PDB entry 5KL4 | X-ray diffraction, 1.78 A resolution | chains A and B of the 3 polymer chains in the assembly

== Chain A ==
Name: Wilms tumor protein
Source organism: Homo sapiens
UniProtKB: P19544 (WT1_HUMAN), isoform P19544-2; residues 350-437 here correspond to UniProt positions 333-420 (UniProt number = residue number - 17)
Chain sequence (93 residues; numbered 345 to 437; the number before each row is that of its first residue):
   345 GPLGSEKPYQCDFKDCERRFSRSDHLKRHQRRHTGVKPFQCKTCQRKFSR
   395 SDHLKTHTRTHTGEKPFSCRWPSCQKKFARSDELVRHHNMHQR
Disordered / not traced: 345-347
Construct notes: expression tag (345-349); engineered mutation His-369 (Gln352 in P19544)
Bound ions: Zn2+ site 1: Cys-355, Cys-360, His-373, His-377; Ca2+: Cys-355, Cys-360; Zn2+ site 2: Cys-385, Cys-388, His-401, His-405; Zn2+ site 3: Cys-413, Cys-418, His-431, His-435
Reported in the primary citation:
  - binding site for the 11-nt DNA strand (chain B): His-369

== Chain B ==
Molecule: 11-nt DNA strand
Sequence (11 nucleotides; numbered 1 to 11; the number before each row is that of its first residue):
     1 AGCGTGGGXGT
Modified / non-standard residues: 5FC (5-formyl-2'-deoxy-cytidine-5'-monophosphate) at position 9

== How chain A and chain B interact ==
Pairs across the interface (30):
  Lys-351(A) with 5FC_9(B), salt bridge to the phosphate
  Arg-362(A) with DG7(B), salt bridge to the phosphate; DG8(B), salt bridge to the phosphate
  Phe-364(A) with DG8(B), phosphate contact
  Arg-366(A) with DG10(B), hydrogen bond to the base; DT11(B), hydrogen bond to the base
  His-369(A) with 5FC_9(B), base contact
  Arg-372(A) with DG7(B), base contact; DG8(B), hydrogen bond to the base; 5FC_9(B), base contact
  His-373(A) with DG7(B), salt bridge to the phosphate
  Arg-376(A) with DG6(B), hydrogen bond to the phosphate; DG7(B), salt bridge to the phosphate
  Lys-381(A) with DT5(B), salt bridge to the phosphate
  Arg-390(A) with DG4(B), phosphate contact
  Phe-392(A) with DT5(B), phosphate contact
  Arg-394(A) with DG6(B), hydrogen bond to the base; DG7(B), hydrogen bond to the base
  His-397(A) with DT5(B), stacking on the base; DG6(B), hydrogen bond to the base
  His-401(A) with DG4(B), salt bridge to the phosphate
  Thr-404(A) with DC3(B), phosphate contact
  Phe-422(A) with DG2(B), phosphate contact
  Arg-424(A) with DC3(B), base contact; DG4(B), hydrogen bond to the base; DT5(B), hydrogen bond to the base
  Glu-427(A) with DG2(B), sugar contact
  Arg-430(A) with DA1(B), base contact; DG2(B), hydrogen bond to the base; DC3(B), base contact
Also at the interface, not in a pair above, chain A (23 interface residues in all): Asp-368, Ser-393, Thr-400, Asp-426

== Summary ==
The interface between chain A and chain B involves 23 residues on one side and 11 on the other, with 10
hydrogen bonds, 7 salt bridges and 1 aromatic stacking contact. Polar pairs include Arg-366(A)/DG10(B),
Arg-366(A)/DT11(B) and Arg-372(A)/DG8(B). The paper reports a binding site for the 11-nt DNA strand (chain B)
at His-369(A).
Here chain A is Wilms tumor protein (Homo sapiens) and chain B is an 11-nt DNA strand. Entry 5KL4 (Wilms Tumor
Protein (WT1) ZnF2-4 Q369H in complex with formylated DNA) was determined by X-ray diffraction together with
5KL2, 5KL3, 5KL5, 5KL6 and 5KL7 from the same study.
